PDB entry 4HAF | X-ray diffraction, 2.04 A resolution | chains A and B

# Chain A (and B)
Name: Ig gamma-2 chain C region
Source organism: Homo sapiens
Notes: fragment: ch2, ch3 domains; chain B of this document is another copy of the same molecule, construct and numbering; everything in this record applies to it too
Reference sequence: P01859 (IGHG2_HUMAN); residues 225-447 here correspond to UniProt positions 104-326 (UniProt number = residue number - 121)
Amino-acid sequence (223 residues; numbered 225 to 447; the number before each row is that of its first residue):
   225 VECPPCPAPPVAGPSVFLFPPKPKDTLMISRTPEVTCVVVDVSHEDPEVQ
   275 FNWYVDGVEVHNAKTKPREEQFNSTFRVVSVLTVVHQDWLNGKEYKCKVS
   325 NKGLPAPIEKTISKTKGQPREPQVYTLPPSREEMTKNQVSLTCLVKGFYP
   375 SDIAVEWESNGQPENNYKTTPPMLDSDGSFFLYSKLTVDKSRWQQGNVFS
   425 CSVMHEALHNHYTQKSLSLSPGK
Disordered / not traced: 225-235, 445-447 (chain B: 225-238, 265-272, 294-296, 325-329, 445-447)
Cystine bridges: Cys261-Cys321, Cys367-Cys425
Glycans and other covalent adducts: glycan linked to Asn297
Swiss-Prot annotation at these positions:
  - site: Trp277 (At or near the complement-binding site)
  - glycosylation: Asn297 (N-linked (GlcNAc...) (complex) asparagine)

# Chain A / chain B interface
Contacting residue pairs (51):
  Gln347(A) - Lys360(B)
  Tyr349(A) - Ser354(B)
  Tyr349(A) - Glu356(B)
  Tyr349(A) - Glu357(B)
  Tyr349(A) - Lys360(B)
  Leu351(A) - Pro352(B)
  Leu351(A) - Ser354(B)
  Leu351(A) - Thr366(B)
  Pro352(A) - Leu351(B)
  Ser354(A) - Tyr349(B)
  Ser354(A) - Leu351(B)
  Glu356(A) - Tyr349(B)
  Glu356(A) - Lys439(B)  salt bridge
  Glu357(A) - Tyr349(B)
  Glu357(A) - Lys370(B)
  Lys360(A) - Gln347(B)
  Lys360(A) - Tyr349(B)
  Ser364(A) - Leu368(B)
  Ser364(A) - Lys370(B)
  Thr366(A) - Leu351(B)
  Thr366(A) - Tyr407(B)  hydrogen bond
  Leu368(A) - Ser364(B)
  Leu368(A) - Lys409(B)
  Lys370(A) - Glu357(B)
  Lys370(A) - Ser364(B)
  Asn390(A) - Ser400(B)  hydrogen bond
  Lys392(A) - Leu398(B)
  Lys392(A) - Asp399(B)
  Lys392(A) - Ser400(B)
  Lys392(A) - Phe405(B)
  Thr393(A) - Met397(B)
  Thr394(A) - Thr394(B)
  Thr394(A) - Met397(B)
  Thr394(A) - Phe405(B)
  Met397(A) - Thr393(B)
  Met397(A) - Thr394(B)
  Leu398(A) - Lys392(B)
  Asp399(A) - Lys392(B)
  Asp399(A) - Lys409(B)  salt bridge
  Ser400(A) - Asn390(B)
  Ser400(A) - Lys392(B)
  Phe405(A) - Lys392(B)
  Phe405(A) - Thr394(B)
  Phe405(A) - Lys409(B)
  Tyr407(A) - Thr366(B)  hydrogen bond
  Tyr407(A) - Tyr407(B)  hydrophobic
  Tyr407(A) - Lys409(B)
  Lys409(A) - Leu368(B)
  Lys409(A) - Asp399(B)  salt bridge
  Lys409(A) - Phe405(B)
  Lys409(A) - Tyr407(B)
Interface residues without a listed pair, chain A (26 interface residues in all): Thr350, Pro353, Pro395
Interface residues without a listed pair, chain B (29 interface residues in all): Val348, Thr350, Pro353, Pro395, Ser408

# In short
26 residues of chain A face 29 of chain B across their interface, with 3 hydrogen bonds and 3 salt bridges.
Among the polar pairs are Glu356(A)-Lys439(B), Asp399(A)-Lys409(B) and Thr366(A)-Tyr407(B).
Chain A and chain B are both Ig gamma-2 chain C region (Homo sapiens); the structure, Crystal structure of
fc-fragment of human IgG2 antibody (primitive crystal form), was determined by X-ray diffraction, deposited
together with 4HAG.
